7SR6 - chains A and E of the 4 polymer chains in the assembly; structure by X-ray diffraction, 2.62 A resolution.

# Chain A
Molecule: Polymerase
Organism: Homo sapiens
Reference sequence: V9H0F6 (V9H0F6_HUMAN); residue numbers follow UniProt; this construct covers 1-596
Sequence (618 residues; each row starts with the number of its first residue; numbers below 1 keep their minus sign (Met-21 is residue -21)):
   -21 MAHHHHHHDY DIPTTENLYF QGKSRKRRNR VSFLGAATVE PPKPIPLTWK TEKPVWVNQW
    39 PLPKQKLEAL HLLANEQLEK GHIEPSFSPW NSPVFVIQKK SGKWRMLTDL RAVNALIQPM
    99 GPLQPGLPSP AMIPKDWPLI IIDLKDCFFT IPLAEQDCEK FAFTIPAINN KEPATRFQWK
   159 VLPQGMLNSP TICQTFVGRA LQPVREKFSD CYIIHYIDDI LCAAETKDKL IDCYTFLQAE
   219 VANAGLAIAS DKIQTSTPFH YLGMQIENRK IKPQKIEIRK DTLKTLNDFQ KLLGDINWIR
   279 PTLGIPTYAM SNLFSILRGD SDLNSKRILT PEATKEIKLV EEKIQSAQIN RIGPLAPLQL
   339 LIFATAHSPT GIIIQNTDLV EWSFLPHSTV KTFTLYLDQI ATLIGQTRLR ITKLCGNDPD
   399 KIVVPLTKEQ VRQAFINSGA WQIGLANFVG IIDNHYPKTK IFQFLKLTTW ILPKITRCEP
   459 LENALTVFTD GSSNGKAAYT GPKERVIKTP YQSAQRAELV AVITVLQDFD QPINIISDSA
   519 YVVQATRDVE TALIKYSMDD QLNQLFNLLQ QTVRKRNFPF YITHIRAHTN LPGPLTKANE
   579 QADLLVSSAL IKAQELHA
Disordered / not traced: -21 to 20, 587-596
Cystine bridges: Cys189-Cys211
Differences from the reference sequence: initiating methionine (-21); expression tag (-20 to 0)
Ion coordination: Mg2+ site 1: Asp121, Leu122, Asp196 (together with 2'-deoxycytidine-5'-triphosphate); K+ near His365 (its only coordinating residue here); Mg2+ site 2: Thr467, Glu496
Small-molecule neighbours:
  - 2'-deoxycytidine-5'-triphosphate (DCP): Lys77, Arg83, Asp121, Leu122, Lys123, Asp124, Cys125, Phe126, Gln162, Ile195, Asp196, Lys230
  - 1,4-diethylene dioxide (DIO), molecule 1: Pro112, Trp115, Ser187, Asp188, Cys189, Tyr190, Pro332
  - 1,4-diethylene dioxide (DIO), molecule 2: Ala344, His345, Tyr374, Thr446, Trp448, Thr529, Ala530, Leu531, Arg552
  - 1,4-diethylene dioxide (DIO), molecule 3: Val402, Leu404, Thr405, Lys406, Val409, Ile430, Asp431, Asn432
  - 1,4-diethylene dioxide (DIO), molecule 4: Gly417, Gln420, Ile421
  - 1,4-diethylene dioxide (DIO), molecule 5: Lys452, Ile453, Arg455, Asn555, Phe556, Pro557
  - 1,4-diethylene dioxide (DIO), molecule 6: Pro488, Tyr489, Leu546
What the authors report for this chain:
  - Mg2+ coordination: Asp121, Asp196
  - catalytic residues: Asp121, Asp196, Asp197
  - binding site for dTTP: Lys77, Arg83, Cys125, Gln162, Lys230
  - binding site for the 21-nt DNA strand (chain E): Ile195, Trp276
  - binding site for the 24-nt DNA strand: Trp38, Phe73, Ile75, Leu85, Gly163, Pro168
  - specificity-determining residues: Phe126 (citing earlier work)

# Chain E
Molecule: 21-nt DNA strand
Sequence (21 nucleotides; numbered 3 to 23; the number before each row is that of its first residue):
     3 GTTTCCCTTT CGCTTTCAGG T
Disordered / not traced: 3

# How chain A and chain E interact
Pairs across the interface - 28 pairs, chain A then chain E:
  Leu105(A) - DG22(E)  sugar contact
  Tyr194(A) - DG22(E)  hydrogen bond to the base
  Tyr194(A) - DT23(E)  sugar contact
  Ile195(A) - DT23(E)  base contact
  Asp196(A) - DT23(E)  sugar contact
  Asp197(A) - DT23(E)  sugar contact
  Leu240(A) - DG22(E)  phosphate contact
  Leu240(A) - DT23(E)  sugar contact
  Gly241(A) - DG22(E)  phosphate contact
  Lys253(A) - DG21(E)  phosphate contact
  Arg257(A) - DA20(E)  salt bridge to the phosphate
  Asn265(A) - DC19(E)  hydrogen bond to the phosphate
  Gln268(A) - DT18(E)  phosphate contact
  Gln268(A) - DC19(E)  sugar contact
  Lys269(A) - DC19(E)  phosphate contact
  Gly272(A) - DC19(E)  base contact
  Gly272(A) - DA20(E)  sugar contact
  Asp273(A) - DA20(E)  sugar contact
  Trp276(A) - DA20(E)  sugar contact
  Trp276(A) - DG21(E)  sugar contact
  Val368(A) - DT12(E)  sugar contact
  Val368(A) - DC13(E)  phosphate contact
  Lys369(A) - DT12(E)  phosphate contact
  Thr370(A) - DT11(E)  sugar contact
  Thr370(A) - DT12(E)  hydrogen bond to the phosphate
  Tyr519(A) - DT10(E)  phosphate contact
  Tyr519(A) - DT11(E)  hydrogen bond to the phosphate
  Leu540(A) - DT11(E)  phosphate contact
Other interface residues (no listed pair), chain A (22 interface residues in all): Leu301, Arg494

# In short
22 residues of chain A and 10 residues of chain E are in contact, with 4 hydrogen bonds and 1 salt bridge.
Polar contacts include Tyr194(A)-DG22(E), Asn265(A)-DC19(E) and Thr370(A)-DT12(E). From the paper: catalytic
residues Asp121(A), Asp196(A) and Asp197(A); a binding site for the 24-nt DNA strand at Trp38(A), Phe73(A) and
Ile75(A) among others.
Here chain A is Polymerase (Homo sapiens) and chain E is a 21-nt DNA strand. Entry 7SR6 (Human Endogenous
Retrovirus (HERV-K) reverse transcriptase ternary complex with dsDNA template Primer and dNTP) was determined
by X-ray diffraction.
